1VQO - chains 0 and M of the 32 polymer chains in the assembly; structure by X-ray diffraction, 2.20 A resolution.

[Chain 0]
Molecule: 23S ribosomal RNA
Organism: Haloarcula marismortui
Sequence (2922 nucleotides; row label = number of the first residue in the row):
     2 UUGGCUACUA UGCCAGCUGG UGGAUUGCUC GGCUCAGGCG CUGAUGAAGG ACGUGCCAAG
    62 CUGCGAUAAG CCAUGGGGAG CCGCACGGAG GCGAAGAACC AUGGAUUUCC GAAUGAGAAU
   122 CUCUCUAACA AUUGCUUCGC GCAAUGAGGA ACCCCGAGAA CUGAAACAUC UCAGUAUCGG
   182 GAGGAACAGA AAACGCAAUG UGAUGUCGUU AGUAACCGCG AGUGAACGCG AUACAGCCCA
   242 AACCGAAGCC CUCACGGGCA AUGUGGUGUC AGGGCUACCU CUCAUCAGCC GACCGUCUCG
   302 ACGAAGUCUC UUGGAACAGA GCGUGAUACA GGGUGACAAC CCCGUACUCG AGACCAGUAC
   362 GACGUGCGGU AGUGCCAGAG UAGCGGGGGU UGGAUAUCCC UCGCGAAUAA CGCAGGCAUC
   422 GACUGCGAAG GCUAAACACA ACCUGAGACC GAUAGUGAAC AAGUAGUGUG AACGAACGCU
   482 GCAAAGUACC CUCAGAAGGG AGGCGAAAUA GAGCAUGAAA UCAGUUGGCG AUCGAGCGAC
   542 AGGGCAUACA AGGUCCCUCG ACGAAUGACC GACGCGCGAG CGUCCAGUAA GACUCACGGG
   602 AAGCCGAUGU UCUGUCGUAC GUUUUGAAAA ACGAGCCAGG GAGUGUGUCU GCAUGGCAAG
   662 UCUAACCGGA GUAUCCGGGG AGGCACAGGG AAACCGACAU GGCCGCAGGG CUUUGCCCGA
   722 GGGCCGCCGU CUUCAAGGGC GGGGAGCCAU GUGGACACGA CCCGAAUCCG GACGAUCUAC
   782 GCAUGGACAA GAUGAAGCGU GCCGAAAGGC ACGUGGAAGU CUGUUAGAGU UGGUGUCCUA
   842 CAAUACCCUC UCGUGAUCUA UGUGUAGGGG UGAAAGGCCC AUCGAGUCCG GCAACAGCUG
   902 GUUCCAAUCG AAACAUGUCG AAGCAUGACC UCCGCCGAGG UAGUCUGUGA GGUAGAGCGA
   962 CCGAUUGGUG UGUCCGCCUC CGAGAGGAGU CGGCACACCU GUCAAACUCC AAACUUACAG
  1022 ACGCCGUUUG ACGCGGGGAU UCCGGUGCGC GGGGUAAGCC UGUGUACCAG GAGGGGAACA
  1082 ACCCAGAGAU AGGUUAAGGU CCCCAAGUGU GGAUUAAGUG UAAUCCUCUG AAGGUGGUCU
  1142 CGAGCCCUAG ACAGCCGGGA GGUGAGCUUA GAAGCAGCUA CCCUCUAAGA AAAGCGUAAC
  1202 AGCUUACCGG CCGAGGUUUG AGGCGCCCAA AAUGAUCGGG ACUCAAAUCC ACCACCGAGA
  1262 CCUGUCCGUA CCACUCAUAC UGGUAAUCGA GUAGAUUGGC GCUCUAAUUG GAUGGAAGUA
  1322 GGGGUGAAAA CUCCUAUGGA CCGAUUAGUG ACGAAAAUCC UGGCCAUAGU AGCAGCGAUA
  1382 GUCGGGUGAG AACCCCGACG GCCUAAUGGA UAAGGGUUCC UCAGCACUGC UGAUCAGCUG
  1442 AGGGUUAGCC GGUCCUAAGU CAUACCGCAA CUCGACUAUG ACGAAAUGGG AAACGGGUUA
  1502 AUAUUCCCGU GCCACUAUGC AGUGAAAGUU GACGCCCUGG GGUCGAUCAC GCUGGGCAUU
  1562 CGCCCAGUCG AACCGUCCAA CUCCGUGGAA GCCGUAAUGG CAGGAAGCGG ACGAACGGCG
  1622 GCAUAGGGAA ACGUGAUUCA ACCUGGGGCC CAUGAAAAGA CGAGCAUAGU GUCCGUACCG
  1682 AGAACCGACA CAGGUGUCCA UGGCGGCGAA AGCCAAGGCC UGUCGGGAGC AACCAACGUU
  1742 AGGGAAUUCG GCAAGUUAGU CCCGUACCUU CGGAAGAAGG GAUGCCUGCU CCGGAACGGA
  1802 GCAGGUCGCA GUGACUCGGA AGCUCGGACU GUCUAGUAAC AACAUAGGUG ACCGCAAAUC
  1862 CGCAAGGACU CGUACGGUCA CUGAAUCCUG CCCAGUGCAG GUAUCUGAAC ACCUCGUACA
  1922 AGAGGACGAA GGACCUGUCA ACGGCGGGGG UAACUAUGAC CCUCUUAAGG UAGCGUAGUA
  1982 CCUUGCCGCA UCAGUAGCGG CUUGCAUGAA UGGAUUAACC AGAGCUUCAC UGUCCCAACG
  2042 UUGGGCCCGG UGAACUGUAC AUUCCAGUGC GGAGUCUGGA GACACCCAGG GGGAAGCGAA
  2102 GACCCUAUGG AGCUUUACUG CAGGCUGUCG CUGAGACGUG GUCGCCGAUG UGCAGCAUAG
  2162 GUAGGAGACA CUACACAGGU ACCCGCGCUA GCGGGCCACC GAGUCAACAG UGAAAUACUA
  2222 CCCGUCGGUG ACUGCGACUC UCACUCCGGG AGGAGGACAC CGAUAGCCGG GCAGUUUGAC
  2282 UGGGGCGGUA CGCGCUCGAA AAGAUAUCGA GCGCGCCCUA UGGCUAUCUC AGCCGGGACA
  2342 GAGACCCGGC GAAGAGUGCA AGAGCAAAAG AUAGCUUGAC AGUGUUCUUC CCAACGAGGA
  2402 ACGCUGACGC GAAAGCGUGG UCUAGCGAAC CAAUUAGCCU GCUUGAUGCG GGCAAUUGAU
  2462 GACAGAAAAG CUACCCUAGG GAUAACAGAG UCGUCACUCG CAAGAGCACA UAUCGACCGA
  2522 GUGGCUUGCU ACCUCGAUGU CGGUUCCCUC CAUCCUGCCC GUGCAGAAGC GGGCAAGGGU
  2582 GAGGUUGUUC GCCUAUUAAA GGAGGUCGUG AGCUGGGUUU AGACCGUCGU GAGACAGGUC
  2642 GGCUGCUAUC UACUGGGUGU GUAAUGGUGU CUGACAAGAA CGACCGUAUA GUACGAGAGG
  2702 AACUACGGUU GGUGGCCACU GGUGUACCGG UUGUUCGAGA GAGCACGUGC CGGGUAGCCA
  2762 CGCCACACGG GGUAAGAGCU GAACGCAUCU AAGCUCGAAA CCCACUUGGA AAAGAGACAC
  2822 CGCCGAGGUC CCGCGUACAA GACGCGGUCG AUAGACUCGG GGUGUGCGCG UCGAGGUAAC
  2882 GAGACGUUAA GCCCACGAGC ACUAACAGAC CAAAGCCAUC AU
Disordered / not traced: 2-9, 126-127, 715, 971-998, 1560, 1952-1963, 2137-2236, 2339-2343, 2665-2666, 2915-2923
Differences from the reference sequence: modified residue (628, 2587-2588, 2619, 2621)
Modified positions: 1MA (6-hydro-1-methyladenosine-5'-monophosphate) at position 628, OMU (o2'-methyluridine 5'-monophosphate) at position 2587, OMG (o2'-methylguanosine-5'-monophosphate) at position 2588, UR3 (3-methyluridine-5'-monophoshate) at position 2619, PSU (pseudouridine-5'-monophosphate) at position 2621
Metal / ion sites: Na+ site 1: U12 (together with Sr2+) (shared with 1 residue of chain R); Mg2+ site 1 near G28 (its only coordinating residue here); Sr2+ site 1: G33, C34, U457; Na+ site 2: C40, A442, C443; Na+ site 3: G56, A59, G61; Sr2+ site 2: G84, C85 (shared with 1 residue of chain T); Sr2+ site 3: C85, A86, C87 (shared with 1 residue of chain T); Na+ site 4 near U108 (its only coordinating residue here); Mg2+ site 2 near U115 (its only coordinating residue here); Na+ site 5: C130, U146; Na+ site 6: C141, G142; Sr2+ site 4: G147, A183 (shared with Asp-157(M) of chain M); 78 more Mg2+ sites not listed; 2 more K+ sites not listed; 58 more Na+ sites not listed; 86 more Sr2+ sites not listed

[Chain M]
Name: 50S Ribosomal Protein L15E
Organism: Haloarcula marismortui
Chain sequence (195 residues; numbered 0 to 194; the number before each row is that of its first residue; numbering starts at 0):
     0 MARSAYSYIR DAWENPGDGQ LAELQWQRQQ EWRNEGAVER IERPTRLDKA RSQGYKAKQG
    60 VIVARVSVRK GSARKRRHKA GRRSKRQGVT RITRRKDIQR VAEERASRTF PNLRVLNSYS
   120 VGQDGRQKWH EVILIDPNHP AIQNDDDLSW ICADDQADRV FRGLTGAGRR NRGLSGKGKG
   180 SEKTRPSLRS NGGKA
Disordered / not traced: 0
Differences from the reference sequence: conflict Glu-13 (Lys14 in 55231501), Ala-194 (Gly195 in 55231501)
Metal / ion sites: K+: Arg-82 (shared with C162(0), U163(0), U172(0) of chain 0); Na+: Ser-106, Phe-109, Leu-112; Sr2+: Asp-157 (shared with G147(0), A183(0) of chain 0)

[Interface between chain 0 and chain M]
Contacting residue pairs - 267 pairs, chain 0 then chain M:
  U133(0) with Thr-108(M), hydrogen bond to the sugar; Pro-110(M), base contact
  U134(0) with Thr-108(M), sugar contact; Phe-109(M), phosphate contact; Asn-111(M), hydrogen bond to the sugar
  G135(0) with Arg-39(M), salt bridge to the phosphate; Ile-61(M), phosphate contact; Phe-109(M), phosphate contact; Asn-111(M), hydrogen bond to the sugar; Leu-112(M), sugar contact; Asp-135(M), hydrogen bond to the sugar
  C136(0) with Arg-39(M), salt bridge to the phosphate; Gln-58(M), phosphate contact; His-138(M), hydrogen bond to the sugar
  U137(0) with Gln-58(M), phosphate contact
  A144(0) with Asn-137(M), sugar contact
  A145(0) with Asn-111(M), sugar contact; Asn-137(M), sugar contact
  U146(0) with Pro-110(M), sugar contact
  C154(0) with Arg-188(M), salt bridge to the phosphate
  C155(0) with Arg-161(M), hydrogen bond to the sugar; Arg-171(M), hydrogen bond to the phosphate; Ser-186(M), hydrogen bond to the phosphate; Arg-188(M), salt bridge to the phosphate; Ser-189(M), phosphate contact
  C156(0) with Arg-99(M), hydrogen bond to the phosphate; Phe-160(M), sugar contact; Arg-161(M), sugar contact; Gly-162(M), sugar contact; Arg-171(M), salt bridge to the phosphate; Ser-186(M), phosphate contact; Leu-187(M), hydrogen bond to the phosphate; Arg-188(M), hydrogen bond to the phosphate
  G157(0) with Lys-95(M), sugar contact; Arg-99(M), salt bridge to the phosphate; Asn-170(M), hydrogen bond to the phosphate; Arg-171(M), phosphate contact; Leu-187(M), phosphate contact
  A158(0) with Arg-93(M), hydrogen bond to the phosphate; Arg-94(M), salt bridge to the phosphate
  G159(0) with Lys-74(M), salt bridge to the phosphate; Arg-93(M), salt bridge to the phosphate
  A160(0) with Arg-81(M), hydrogen bond to the sugar; Arg-85(M), phosphate contact
  A161(0) with Gly-80(M), sugar contact; Arg-81(M), phosphate contact; Arg-82(M), hydrogen bond to the phosphate; Arg-85(M), phosphate contact
  A169(0) with Ser-83(M), phosphate contact
  U170(0) with Arg-82(M), salt bridge to the phosphate; Ser-83(M), hydrogen bond to the phosphate; Lys-84(M), hydrogen bond to the phosphate
  C171(0) with Arg-82(M), salt bridge to the phosphate; Lys-84(M), phosphate contact
  U172(0) with Arg-82(M), hydrogen bond to the base
  C173(0) with Arg-82(M), base contact
  G175(0) with Arg-94(M), hydrogen bond to the base; Gly-191(M), sugar contact; Gly-192(M), base contact; Lys-193(M), phosphate contact
  G181(0) with Arg-107(M), sugar contact; Phe-160(M), hydrogen bond to the base; Arg-161(M), base contact
  G182(0) with Asp-157(M), phosphate contact; Phe-160(M), sugar contact; Arg-161(M), sugar contact
  A183(0) with Asp-153(M), phosphate contact; Asp-154(M), sugar contact; Ala-156(M), sugar contact; Asp-157(M), phosphate contact; Arg-161(M), hydrogen bond to the sugar
  A187(0) with Arg-161(M), phosphate contact
  C188(0) with Asp-154(M), phosphate contact; Arg-161(M), salt bridge to the phosphate; Leu-163(M), phosphate contact; Arg-171(M), hydrogen bond to the phosphate; Pro-185(M), hydrogen bond to the sugar; Ser-186(M), sugar contact
  A189(0) with Leu-163(M), phosphate contact; Arg-168(M), salt bridge to the phosphate; Arg-171(M), salt bridge to the phosphate; Arg-184(M), hydrogen bond to the phosphate; Pro-185(M), sugar contact
  G190(0) with Leu-173(M), phosphate contact; Lys-176(M), phosphate contact; Arg-184(M), salt bridge to the phosphate
  A191(0) with Lys-176(M), salt bridge to the phosphate
  A192(0) with Lys-176(M), hydrogen bond to the base
  A193(0) with Ser-174(M), phosphate contact; Lys-176(M), phosphate contact
  A194(0) with Lys-176(M), sugar contact; Gly-177(M), phosphate contact
  C195(0) with Gly-177(M), phosphate contact; Lys-178(M), hydrogen bond to the phosphate
  A204(0) with Lys-176(M), hydrogen bond to the sugar
  U205(0) with Arg-184(M), phosphate contact
  G206(0) with Arg-184(M), phosphate contact; Pro-185(M), phosphate contact
  U207(0) with Pro-185(M), phosphate contact
  A226(0) with Lys-182(M), sugar contact
  A227(0) with Glu-181(M), sugar contact
  C239(0) with Asp-146(M), sugar contact
  C240(0) with Asp-146(M), phosphate contact
  A241(0) with Arg-50(M), sugar contact; Ser-51(M), sugar contact
  A242(0) with Ser-3(M), phosphate contact; Tyr-5(M), phosphate contact; Arg-50(M), salt bridge to the phosphate
  A243(0) with Ala-1(M), hydrogen bond to the phosphate; Ser-3(M), phosphate contact
  C244(0) with Ala-1(M), hydrogen bond to the phosphate
  C250(0) with Lys-57(M), sugar contact
  C251(0) with Gln-58(M), sugar contact; His-138(M), sugar contact; Pro-139(M), phosphate contact; Ala-140(M), sugar contact; Asn-143(M), hydrogen bond to the phosphate
  C252(0) with Pro-139(M), phosphate contact
  G259(0) with Gln-58(M), base contact
  C260(0) with Gln-58(M), sugar contact
  A261(0) with Arg-42(M), salt bridge to the phosphate; Ala-56(M), sugar contact
  A262(0) with Arg-42(M), salt bridge to the phosphate
  U263(0) with Arg-42(M), hydrogen bond to the sugar; Leu-46(M), phosphate contact
  G264(0) with Tyr-5(M), hydrogen bond to the phosphate; Leu-46(M), phosphate contact; Arg-50(M), salt bridge to the phosphate; Ala-56(M), sugar contact
  U265(0) with Arg-50(M), salt bridge to the phosphate; Lys-55(M), phosphate contact; Ala-56(M), hydrogen bond to the phosphate
  G266(0) with Lys-55(M), salt bridge to the phosphate; Lys-57(M), salt bridge to the phosphate; Asp-144(M), phosphate contact
  C376(0) with Ala-1(M), hydrogen bond to the sugar
  C377(0) with Ala-1(M), sugar contact; Arg-2(M), phosphate contact
  A378(0) with Arg-9(M), salt bridge to the phosphate
  G379(0) with Arg-9(M), sugar contact; Lys-48(M), phosphate contact; Ser-51(M), hydrogen bond to the base
  A380(0) with Arg-9(M), salt bridge to the phosphate; Trp-12(M), sugar contact; Glu-13(M), base contact; Lys-48(M), salt bridge to the phosphate
  G381(0) with Glu-13(M), base contact; Pro-15(M), base contact; Arg-45(M), salt bridge to the phosphate; Lys-48(M), salt bridge to the phosphate
  G388(0) with Arg-90(M), hydrogen bond to the phosphate; Thr-92(M), base contact
  G389(0) with Arg-90(M), salt bridge to the phosphate; Thr-92(M), base contact
  G390(0) with Lys-84(M), salt bridge to the phosphate
  U391(0) with Lys-84(M), salt bridge to the phosphate; Arg-85(M), salt bridge to the phosphate; Lys-193(M), hydrogen bond to the sugar; Ala-194(M), sugar contact
  U392(0) with Lys-182(M), sugar contact; Lys-193(M), sugar contact
  G393(0) with Glu-181(M), base contact; Lys-182(M), hydrogen bond to the base
  G394(0) with Lys-178(M), base contact; Gly-179(M), base contact; Glu-181(M), hydrogen bond to the base; Lys-182(M), base contact
  U398(0) with Gly-179(M), hydrogen bond to the sugar
  C399(0) with Gly-172(M), phosphate contact; Gly-179(M), sugar contact; Thr-183(M), sugar contact; Ala-194(M), hydrogen bond to the sugar
  C400(0) with Arg-94(M), hydrogen bond to the sugar; Arg-169(M), phosphate contact; Asn-170(M), phosphate contact; Gly-172(M), sugar contact
  C401(0) with Thr-92(M), hydrogen bond to the base; Arg-93(M), hydrogen bond to the sugar; Arg-94(M), sugar contact; Lys-95(M), phosphate contact; Asp-96(M), phosphate contact; Asn-170(M), phosphate contact
  U402(0) with Gly-70(M), sugar contact; Thr-92(M), sugar contact; Asp-96(M), phosphate contact; Ile-97(M), hydrogen bond to the phosphate
  C403(0) with Lys-69(M), phosphate contact; Gly-70(M), hydrogen bond to the phosphate; Lys-127(M), salt bridge to the phosphate
  G404(0) with Lys-69(M), salt bridge to the phosphate; Gln-122(M), phosphate contact
  A407(0) with Asn-14(M), phosphate contact
  U409(0) with Glu-13(M), base contact
  G416(0) with Lys-178(M), salt bridge to the phosphate
  G417(0) with Lys-178(M), hydrogen bond to the sugar
  G431(0) with Lys-48(M), salt bridge to the phosphate; Ser-51(M), sugar contact; Gln-52(M), hydrogen bond to the phosphate; Asn-116(M), hydrogen bond to the phosphate
  G432(0) with Asn-116(M), phosphate contact; Trp-149(M), sugar contact; Gly-165(M), hydrogen bond to the phosphate
  C433(0) with Trp-149(M), sugar contact; Arg-158(M), salt bridge to the phosphate; Arg-168(M), salt bridge to the phosphate
  U434(0) with Gln-155(M), hydrogen bond to the phosphate
  C770(0) with Ala-79(M), phosphate contact; Gly-80(M), hydrogen bond to the phosphate; Arg-81(M), hydrogen bond to the phosphate
  G771(0) with Ala-79(M), phosphate contact; Arg-81(M), salt bridge to the phosphate
  G869(0) with Lys-78(M), sugar contact
  G870(0) with Lys-78(M), phosphate contact
  C1467(0) with Gly-35(M), phosphate contact; Ala-36(M), hydrogen bond to the phosphate
  G1468(0) with Ala-36(M), phosphate contact
  C1469(0) with Arg-68(M), salt bridge to the phosphate; Arg-73(M), salt bridge to the phosphate; Arg-104(M), salt bridge to the phosphate
  A1470(0) with Arg-68(M), salt bridge to the phosphate; Arg-73(M), hydrogen bond to the phosphate; Arg-93(M), salt bridge to the phosphate; Lys-95(M), hydrogen bond to the sugar; Val-100(M), phosphate contact
  A1471(0) with Val-100(M), phosphate contact; Arg-104(M), salt bridge to the phosphate; Arg-107(M), hydrogen bond to the phosphate
  C1472(0) with Arg-107(M), salt bridge to the phosphate
  G1863(0) with Arg-75(M), phosphate contact
  C1864(0) with Arg-73(M), base contact; Lys-74(M), sugar contact; Arg-75(M), salt bridge to the phosphate
  G2121(0) with Arg-76(M), base contact; Ser-83(M), sugar contact; Gln-86(M), hydrogen bond to the base
  C2122(0) with Arg-76(M), hydrogen bond to the base; Gln-86(M), hydrogen bond to the sugar; Gly-87(M), phosphate contact
  A2123(0) with Arg-76(M), sugar contact; Val-88(M), hydrogen bond to the phosphate; Thr-89(M), hydrogen bond to the phosphate
  G2124(0) with Thr-89(M), phosphate contact
  G2131(0) with Gly-124(M), hydrogen bond to the base
  C2132(0) with Asp-123(M), sugar contact; Gly-124(M), hydrogen bond to the sugar
  C2243(0) with Trp-25(M), sugar contact
  A2244(0) with Trp-25(M), hydrogen bond to the sugar; Gln-29(M), sugar contact; Arg-32(M), hydrogen bond to the phosphate
  C2245(0) with Gln-29(M), phosphate contact; Arg-32(M), salt bridge to the phosphate
  U2246(0) with Arg-125(M), salt bridge to the phosphate
  C2262(0) with Arg-125(M), sugar contact
  G2263(0) with Lys-69(M), sugar contact; Gly-70(M), phosphate contact; Ser-71(M), phosphate contact; Arg-73(M), sugar contact
  A2264(0) with Ser-71(M), hydrogen bond to the phosphate
  A2266(0) with Arg-90(M), salt bridge to the phosphate
  G2272(0) with Arg-76(M), base contact
  C2273(0) with Arg-76(M), hydrogen bond to the base
  A2274(0) with His-77(M), hydrogen bond to the sugar; Gly-80(M), phosphate contact; Arg-81(M), hydrogen bond to the sugar; Gln-86(M), hydrogen bond to the base
  G2275(0) with Gly-80(M), phosphate contact; Arg-81(M), sugar contact
Other interface residues (no listed pair), chain 0 (122 interface residues in all): A174, U176, G184, G225, A430, A1865, U2265
Other interface residues (no listed pair), chain M (123 interface residues in all): Tyr-54, Gly-59, Ser-66, Ala-72, Ile-91, Glu-103, Ser-119, Asp-145, Thr-164

[Overview]
122 residues of chain 0 face 123 of chain M across their interface; the contacts include 71 hydrogen bonds and
50 salt bridges. Polar pairs include U172(0)/Arg-82(M), G175(0)/Arg-94(M) and G181(0)/Phe-160(M). G33(0),
C34(0) and U457(0) form the Sr2+ site 1.
Here chain 0 is 23S ribosomal RNA and chain M is 50S Ribosomal Protein L15E, both from Haloarcula marismortui.
Entry 1VQO (The structure of CCPMN bound to the large ribosomal subunit haloarcula marismortui) was determined
by X-ray diffraction together with 1VQ4, 1VQ5, 1VQ8, 1VQ9, 1VQK, 1VQL, 1VQM and 1VQP from the same study.
